Entry 2X1P (X-ray diffraction, 1.10 A resolution); this record covers chain A.

# Chain A
Name: Gelsolin nanobody
Organism: Lama glama
Notes: antibody fragment or engineered binder
Chain sequence (127 residues; numbered 1 to 127; the number before each row is that of its first residue):
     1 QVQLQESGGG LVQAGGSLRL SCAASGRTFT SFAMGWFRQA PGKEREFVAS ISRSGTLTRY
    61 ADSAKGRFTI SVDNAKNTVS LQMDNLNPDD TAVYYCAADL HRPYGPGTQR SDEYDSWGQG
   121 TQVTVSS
Not modelled in the structure: 1-2, 25-30, 127
Disulfides: Cys22-Cys96

# Summary
Chain A is Gelsolin nanobody (Lama glama); the structure, Gelsolin Nanobody, was determined by X-ray
diffraction together with 2X1O and 2X1Q from the same study.
